Entry 8E1P (X-ray diffraction, 3.82 A resolution); this record covers chains N and O of the 18 polymer chains in the assembly.

== Chain N ==
Name: germline PGV20 heavy chain
Source organism: Homo sapiens
Amino-acid sequence (225 residues; row label = number of the first residue in the row):
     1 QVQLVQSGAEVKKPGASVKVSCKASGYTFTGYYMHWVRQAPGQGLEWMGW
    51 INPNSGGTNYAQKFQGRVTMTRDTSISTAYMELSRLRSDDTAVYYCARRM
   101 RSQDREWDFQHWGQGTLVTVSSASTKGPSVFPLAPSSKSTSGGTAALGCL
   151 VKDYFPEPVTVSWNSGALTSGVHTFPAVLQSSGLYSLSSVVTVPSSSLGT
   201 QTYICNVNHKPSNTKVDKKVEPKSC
Disordered / not traced: 138-140
Disulfide bonds: Cys22-Cys96, Cys149-Cys205

== Chain O ==
Name: germline PGV20 light chain
Source organism: Homo sapiens
Amino-acid sequence (210 residues; row label = number of the first residue in the row; note: 6 numbers in that range are skipped by the numbering (no residue carries them; nothing is unmodelled there); a row labelled like 29A-29D holds insertion residues (29A, then the next letters in order)):
     1 ESALTQPAS
    11 VSGSPGQSITISCTGTSSD
29A-29D VGGY
    31 NYVSWYQQHPGKAPKLMIYEVSNRPSGVSNRFSGSKSGNTASLTISGLQA
    81 EEDADYYCSSY
    96 EFFGGGTKVFVLGQPKAAPSVTLFPPSSEELQANKATLVCLISDFYPGAV
   146 TVAWKADSSPVKAGVETTTPSKQSNNKYAASSYLSLTPEQWKSHKSYSCQ
   196 VTHEGSTVEKTVAPTEC
Disordered / not traced: 1, 29A-29D
Disulfide bonds: Cys23-Cys88, Cys135-Cys194

== Chain N / chain O interface ==
Contacting residue pairs - 65 pairs, chain N then chain O:
  Gln39(N) with Gln38(O), hydrogen bond; Tyr87(O), hydrogen bond
  Gln43(N) with Tyr87(O), hydrogen bond (backbone-side chain)
  Gly44(N) with Tyr87(O)
  Leu45(N) with Gln38(O); Pro44(O), hydrophobic; Tyr87(O); Phe98(O), hydrophobic
  Trp47(N) with Glu96(O)
  Tyr95(N) with Gln38(O); Lys42(O), hydrogen bond (side chain-backbone); Ala43(O), hydrophobic
  Met100(N) with Leu46(O), hydrophobic; Tyr49(O), hydrophobic
  Gln103(N) with Tyr49(O); Glu50(O)
  Arg105(N) with Tyr32(O)
  Trp107(N) with Ser34(O); Tyr36(O); Tyr91(O); Glu96(O)
  Asp108(N) with Ser34(O), hydrogen bond; Tyr36(O); Tyr49(O)
  Phe109(N) with Tyr36(O), hydrogen bond (backbone-side chain); Leu46(O)
  Trp112(N) with Ala43(O), hydrophobic; Pro44(O)
  Gly113(N) with Ala43(O)
  Phe131(N) with Ser122(O); Glu124(O); Glu125(O)
  Pro132(N) with Ser122(O)
  Leu133(N) with Phe119(O), hydrophobic; Val134(O), hydrophobic
  Ala134(N) with Phe119(O)
  Ala146(N) with Phe119(O)
  Leu147(N) with Phe119(O), hydrophobic
  Leu150(N) with Glu125(O); Thr132(O); Val134(O), hydrophobic; Tyr178(O), hydrophobic
  Lys152(N) with Glu125(O); Lys130(O); Thr132(O), hydrogen bond
  His173(N) with Gln168(O), hydrogen bond; Ala174(O)
  Phe175(N) with Leu136(O), hydrophobic; Ile137(O); Ser138(O); Ala174(O), hydrophobic; Ala175(O)
  Pro176(N) with Ser166(O)
  Val178(N) with Glu161(O); Tyr178(O), hydrophobic
  Leu179(N) with Glu161(O)
  Ser186(N) with Tyr178(O)
  Leu187(N) with Tyr178(O)
  Ser188(N) with Val134(O); Leu136(O); Tyr178(O), hydrogen bond
  Val190(N) with Leu136(O), hydrophobic
  Lys218(N) with Glu124(O), salt bridge
  Ser224(N) with Cys212(O)
  Cys225(N) with Cys212(O), hydrophobic
Other interface residues (no listed pair), chain N (41 interface residues in all): Gln110, Pro135, Gly148, Asp153, Gln180, Ser181, Lys223
Other interface residues (no listed pair), chain O (37 interface residues in all): Ser56, Thr117, Pro120, Thr162, Thr163, Ser176

== Summary ==
The interface between chain N and chain O involves 41 residues on one side and 37 on the other; the contacts
include 9 hydrogen bonds and 1 salt bridge. Polar pairs include Lys218(N)-Glu124(O), Gln39(N)-Gln38(O) and
Gln39(N)-Tyr87(O).
Here chain N is germline PGV20 heavy chain and chain O is germline PGV20 light chain, both from Homo sapiens.
Entry 8E1P (Crystal structure of BG505 SOSIP.v4.1-GT1.2 trimer in complex with gl-PGV20 and PGT124 Fabs) was
determined by X-ray diffraction.
